Entry 6XKB (X-ray diffraction, 1.60 A resolution); this record covers chains A and G.

[Chain A]
Name: SR-related and CTD-associated factor 4
Source organism: Homo sapiens
UniProt: O95104 (SCAF4_HUMAN), isoform O95104-2; residue numbers follow UniProt; this construct covers 1-139
Chain sequence (140 residues; row label = number of the first residue in the row; numbering starts at 0):
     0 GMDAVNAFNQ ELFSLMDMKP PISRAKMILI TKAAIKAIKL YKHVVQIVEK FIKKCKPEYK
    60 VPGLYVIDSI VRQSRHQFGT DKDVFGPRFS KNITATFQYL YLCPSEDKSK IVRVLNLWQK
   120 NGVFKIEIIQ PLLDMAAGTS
Not modelled in the structure: 136-139
Sequence notes: expression tag (0)
Swiss-Prot annotation at these positions:
  - modified residue: K49 (N6-acetyllysine)

[Chain G]
Name: S2, S5p-CTD peptide
Chain sequence (20 residues; each row starts with the number of its first residue; numbering starts at 0):
     0 XSPSYSPTSP SYSPTSPSYS
Not modelled in the structure: 0, 15-19
Modified residues: BTN (biotin) at position 0; S5, S8, S12, S15 (phosphoserine; SEP)

[How chain A and chain G interact]
Contacting residue pairs - 33 pairs, chain A then chain G:
  P20(A) with S3(G)
  I21(A) with S3(G); Y4(G), hydrogen bond (backbone-backbone)
  S22(A) with S1(G); P2(G); Y4(G)
  R23(A) with P2(G), hydrogen bond (backbone-backbone); S3(G); Y4(G); S8(G)
  M26(A) with Y4(G), hydrophobic
  T30(A) with Y11(G)
  K31(A) with Y11(G)
  Y64(A) with Y4(G), hydrophobic
  D67(A) with Y4(G), hydrogen bond; P6(G)
  S68(A) with Y4(G), hydrogen bond (backbone-side chain)
  R71(A) with Y4(G), hydrogen bond; S5(G); P6(G), hydrogen bond (side chain-backbone); S8(G), hydrogen bond (side chain-backbone); S10(G), hydrogen bond (backbone-side chain)
  Q72(A) with S10(G); Y11(G), hydrogen bond (side chain-backbone)
  H75(A) with S10(G); Y11(G); S12(G)
  Q76(A) with P13(G)
  R112(A) with S5(G); P6(G); T7(G)
  L116(A) with P6(G), hydrophobic; T7(G)
Interface residues without a listed pair, chain A (19 interface residues in all): I27, I34, V113
Interface residues without a listed pair, chain G (13 interface residues in all): P9

[Summary]
The interface between chain A and chain G involves 19 residues on one side and 13 on the other; the contacts
include 9 hydrogen bonds. Among the polar pairs are D67(A)-Y4(G), S68(A)-Y4(G) and R71(A)-Y4(G).
Chain A is SR-related and CTD-associated factor 4 (Homo sapiens) and chain G is S2, S5p-CTD peptide; the
structure, Crystal structure of SR-related and CTD-associated factor 4(SCAF4-CID)with peptide S2,S5p-CTD, was
determined by X-ray diffraction.
